PDB entry 3HCS | X-ray diffraction, 2.20 A resolution | chains A and B

Chain A (and B):
Protein: TNF receptor-associated factor 6
From: Homo sapiens
Notes: fragment: RING and Zinc Fingers 1-3:; chain B of this document is another copy of the same molecule, construct and numbering; everything in this record applies to it too
Reference sequence: Q9Y4K3 (TRAF6_HUMAN); residue numbers follow UniProt; this construct covers 50-211
Amino-acid sequence (170 residues; each row starts with the number of its first residue):
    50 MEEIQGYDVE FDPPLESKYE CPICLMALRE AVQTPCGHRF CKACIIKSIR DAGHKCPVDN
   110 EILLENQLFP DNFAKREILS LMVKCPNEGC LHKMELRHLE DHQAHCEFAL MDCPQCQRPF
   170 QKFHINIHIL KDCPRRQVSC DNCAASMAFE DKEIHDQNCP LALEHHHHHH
Disordered / not traced: 50-53, 211-219
Construct notes: expression tag (212-219)
Bound ions: Zn2+ site 1: Cys-70, Cys-73, Cys-90, Cys-93; Zn2+ site 2: Cys-85, His-87, Cys-105; Zn2+ site 3: Cys-134, Cys-139, His-151, Cys-155; Zn2+ site 4: Cys-162, Cys-165, His-177, Cys-182; Zn2+ site 5: Cys-189, Cys-192, His-204, Cys-208
UniProt features mapped onto this chain:
  - zinc finger: Cys-70 to Asn-109 (RING-type), Asp-150 to Glu-202 (TRAF-type 1), Ile-203 (TRAF-type 2)
  - cross-link (Glycyl lysine isopeptide (Lys-Gly)): Lys-124 (interchain with G-Cter in SUMO), Lys-142 (interchain with G-Cter in SUMO)
  - mutagenesis: Asp-57 (D57K: Loss of interaction with UBE2N), Cys-70 (C70A: Loss of ligase activity, autoubiquitination and signaling capacity), Ile-72 (I72D: Loss of interaction with UBE2N. Has no effect on TRAF3IP2-mediated 'Lys-63'-linked polyubiquitination), Leu-74 (L74E/K: Loss of interaction with UBE2N), Arg-88 (R88A: Loss of TRAF6 homodimerization and impaired polyubiquitin synthesis. Loss of TRAF6 homodimerization and impaired polyubiquitin synthesis; when associated with A-122), Phe-118 (F118A: Loss of TRAF6 homodimerization and impaired polyubiquitin synthesis; F118W: Partially impaired polyubiquitin synthesis; F118Y: Partially impaired polyubiquitin synthesis), Phe-122 (F122A: Loss of TRAF6 homodimerization and partially impaired polyubiquitin synthesis. Loss of TRAF6 homodimerization and impaired polyubiquitin synthesis; when associated with A-88), Lys-124 (K124R: Loss of SUMO1-modification and c-myb-mediated transcriptional repressive activation. Loss of TRAF3IP2-mediated 'Lys-63'-linked polyubiquitination), Lys-142 (K142R: Loss of SUMO1-modification and c-myb-mediated transcriptional repressive activation)
From the paper describing this entry:
  - self-association interface (contacts with another copy of this molecule); pairs are residue here / residue on that copy: Phe-118/Phe-118 (pi stacking), Lys-67, Gln-82, Arg-88, Phe-122
  - mutagenesis - R88A, R88A/F122A, F118A: decreased catalytic activity on poly-Ub synthesis
  - mutagenesis - F118Y: decreased catalytic activity
  - mutagenesis - R88A/F122A, R88A, F118A: decreased signaling
  - mutagenesis - F118A: decreased binding to FRET
  - post-translational modification sites: Lys-124 (citing earlier work)
  - mutagenesis - K124R: unchanged binding to Ubc13
  - mutagenesis - K124R: unchanged binding to dimeric

Interface between chain A and chain B:
Pairs across the interface (32; chain A residue first):
  Lys-67(A) with Lys-67(B); Tyr-68(B), hydrogen bond; Phe-122(B)
  Tyr-68(A) with Lys-67(B), hydrogen bond
  Gln-82(A) with Pro-119(B); Asp-120(B), hydrogen bond; Asn-121(B); Phe-122(B)
  Pro-84(A) with Asn-121(B), hydrogen bond (backbone-side chain)
  Cys-85(A) with Arg-125(B), hydrogen bond (backbone-side chain)
  Gly-86(A) with Asn-121(B); Phe-122(B); Arg-125(B), hydrogen bond (backbone-side chain)
  His-87(A) with Arg-125(B)
  Arg-88(A) with Arg-88(B); Phe-122(B)
  Phe-118(A) with Gln-82(B); Phe-118(B), hydrophobic; Pro-119(B)
  Pro-119(A) with Gln-82(B)
  Asp-120(A) with Gln-82(B)
  Asn-121(A) with Gln-82(B); Pro-84(B), hydrogen bond (side chain-backbone); Gly-86(B)
  Phe-122(A) with Lys-67(B); Gln-82(B); Gly-86(B); Arg-88(B)
  Arg-125(A) with Cys-85(B), hydrogen bond (side chain-backbone); Gly-86(B), hydrogen bond (side chain-backbone); His-87(B)
  Glu-126(A) with Lys-67(B)
Interface residues without a listed pair, chain A (17 interface residues in all): Glu-65, Gln-116

Summary:
The interface between chain A and chain B involves 17 residues on one side and 14 on the other, with 9
hydrogen bonds. Among the polar pairs are Lys-67(A)/Tyr-68(B), Gln-82(A)/Asp-120(B) and Pro-84(A)/Asn-121(B).
The paper reports that R88A, R88A/F122A and F118A of chain A reduce catalytic activity on poly-Ub synthesis; a
modification site at Lys-124(A); 5 substitutions were tested in all.
Chain A and chain B are both TNF receptor-associated factor 6 (Homo sapiens); the structure, Crystal structure
of the N-terminal domain of TRAF6, was determined by X-ray diffraction (same publication as 3HCT and 3HCU).
